Entry 4U7K (X-ray diffraction, 1.91 A resolution); this record covers chain A.

== Chain A ==
Molecule: ColH protein
Source organism: Clostridium histolyticum
Notes: fragment: polycystic kidney disease-like domain
Reference sequence: Q46085 (Q46085_CLOHI); residues 684-770 here correspond to UniProt positions 724-810 (UniProt number = residue number + 40)
Sequence (87 residues; numbered 684 to 770; the number before each row is that of its first residue):
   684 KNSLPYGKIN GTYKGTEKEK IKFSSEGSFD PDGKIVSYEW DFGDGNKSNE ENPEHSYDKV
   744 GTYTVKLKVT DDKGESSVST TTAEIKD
Not modelled in the structure: 684
Bound ions: Ca2+: Asn685, Ser686, Asp713, Asp715, Asp754
From the paper describing this entry:
  - conformationally variable residues: Asn685, Ser686
  - contacts within the chain: Tyr696-Phe706, Ile692-Tyr696 (hydrogen bond), Ser708-Asn735 (hydrogen bond)
  - Ca2+ coordination: Asn685, Ser686, Asp713, Asp715, Asp754
  - Ca2+ coordination through a water molecule: Asp755

== In short ==
Asn685, Ser686, Asp713, Asp715 and Asp754 coordinate Ca2+. From the paper: Ca2+ coordination by Asn685, Ser686
and Asp713 among others; water-mediated Ca2+ coordination by Asp755.
Chain A is ColH protein (Clostridium histolyticum); the structure, Crystal structure of the Clostridium
histolyticum colH collagenase polycystic kidney disease-like domain 2a in the presence ..., was determined by
X-ray diffraction together with 4TN9, 4U6T, 4JRW and 4JGU from the same study.
